Entry 4H2X (X-ray diffraction, 2.15 A resolution); this record covers chains B and C of the 4 polymer chains in the assembly.

Chain B:
Name: Amino acid--[acyl-carrier-protein] ligase 1
Source organism: Bradyrhizobium japonicum
Notes: EC 6.2.1.-
Reference sequence: chimeric construct of Q89VT8, Q7CWR3: residues 1-220 from Q89VT8 (AACL1_BRAJA) positions 1-220 (same numbers); residues 221-231 from Q7CWR3 positions 236-246 (UniProt number = residue number + 15); residues 232-326 from Q89VT8 (AACL1_BRAJA) positions 232-326 (same numbers)
Chain sequence (346 residues; each row starts with the number of its first residue; numbers below 1 keep their minus sign (Met-19 is residue -19)):
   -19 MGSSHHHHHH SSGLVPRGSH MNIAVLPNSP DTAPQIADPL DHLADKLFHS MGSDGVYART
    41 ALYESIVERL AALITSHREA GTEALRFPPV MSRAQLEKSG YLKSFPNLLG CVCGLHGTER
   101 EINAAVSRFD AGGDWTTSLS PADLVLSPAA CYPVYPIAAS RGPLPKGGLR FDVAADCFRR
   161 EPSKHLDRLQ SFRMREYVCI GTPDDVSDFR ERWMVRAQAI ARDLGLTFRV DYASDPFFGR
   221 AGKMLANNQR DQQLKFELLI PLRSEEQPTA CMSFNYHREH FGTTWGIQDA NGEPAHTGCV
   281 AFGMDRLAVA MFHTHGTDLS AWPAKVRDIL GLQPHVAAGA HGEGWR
Not modelled in the structure: -19 to 16, 313-326
Sequence notes: expression tag (-19 to 0)
Metal / ion sites: Zn2+: Cys131, Glu176, Cys279 (together with 5'-O-(glycylsulfamoyl)adenosine)
Residues lining bound ligands:
  - 5'-O-(glycylsulfamoyl)adenosine (G5A): Ala129, Cys131, Arg159, Glu161, Asp167, Arg168, Leu169, Phe172, Met174, Glu176, Asp215, Lys235, Ala250, Cys251, Met252, Ser253, Asn255, Cys279, Ala281, Gly283, Arg286
  - 4'-phosphopantetheine (PNS): Phe85, Cys131, Tyr132, Asp215, Phe217, Leu225, Asn228, Gln229, Gln232, Leu234, His257, Arg258, His260, Phe261, Cys279
UniProt features mapped onto this chain:
  - binding site (Zn(2+)): Cys131, Glu176, Cys279
  - binding site (ATP): Arg159, Glu161, Arg168, Leu169, Lys235, Ala250 to Ser253, Arg286
  - binding site (an L-alpha-amino acid): Glu176

Chain C:
Name: Aminoacyl carrier protein
Source organism: Agrobacterium tumefaciens
Reference sequence: A9CHM9 (AACP_AGRT5); residues 1-83 here = UniProt positions 1-83
Chain sequence (103 residues; row label = number of the first residue in the row; numbers below 1 keep their minus sign (Met-19 is residue -19)):
   -19 MGSSHHHHHH SSGLVPRGSH MNATIREILA KFGQLPTPVD TIADEADLYA AGLSSFASVQ
    41 LMLGIEEAFD IEFPDNLLNR KSFASIKAIE DTVKLILDGK EAA
Not modelled in the structure: -19 to -1, 77-83
Glycans and other covalent adducts: 4'-phosphopantetheine (PNS) linked to Ser35
Sequence notes: expression tag (-19 to 0)
UniProt features mapped onto this chain:
  - modified residue: Ser35 (O-(pantetheine 4'-phosphoryl)serine)

Chain B / chain C interface:
Pairs across the interface (18):
  Ser84(B) - Phe36(C)
  Arg220(B) - Met42(C)
  Arg220(B) - Glu46(C)  salt bridge
  Arg220(B) - Phe53(C)  hydrogen bond (side chain-backbone)
  Arg220(B) - Leu58(C)
  Ala221(B) - Val39(C)  hydrophobic
  Met224(B) - Ser38(C)
  Met224(B) - Val39(C)  hydrophobic
  Met224(B) - Leu58(C)  hydrophobic
  Met224(B) - Asn59(C)
  Met224(B) - Phe63(C)  hydrophobic
  Leu225(B) - Val39(C)  hydrophobic
  Asn227(B) - Asp55(C)
  Asn227(B) - Leu58(C)  hydrogen bond (side chain-backbone)
  Asn228(B) - Asn59(C)
  Asn228(B) - Arg60(C)  hydrogen bond (side chain-backbone)
  Gln232(B) - Arg60(C)
  His260(B) - Phe36(C)
Also at the interface, not in a pair above, chain B (11 interface residues in all): Lys223, Asp231
Also at the interface, not in a pair above, chain C (14 interface residues in all): Ser35, Leu43, Glu52

In short:
11 residues of chain B face 14 of chain C across their interface, with 3 hydrogen bonds and 1 salt bridge.
Polar contacts include Arg220(B)-Glu46(C), Arg220(B)-Phe53(C) and Asn227(B)-Leu58(C). Ligands of chain B:
5'-O-(glycylsulfamoyl)adenosine and 4'-phosphopantetheine. Covalently linked 4'-phosphopantetheine: at
Ser35(C).
Here chain B is Amino acid--[acyl-carrier-protein] ligase 1 (Bradyrhizobium japonicum) and chain C is
Aminoacyl carrier protein (Agrobacterium tumefaciens). Entry 4H2X (Crystal structure of engineered
Bradyrhizobium japonicum glycine:[carrier protein] ligase complexed with carrier protein from Agrobacterium
tumefaciens ...) was determined by X-ray diffraction (same publication as 4H2S, 4H2T, 4H2U, 4H2V, 4H2W and
4H2Y).
